PDB entry 2WZR | X-ray diffraction, 3.00 A resolution | chains 1 and 2 of the 4 polymer chains in the assembly

== Chain 1 ==
Molecule: Polyprotein
From: Foot-and-mouth disease virus
UniProt: Q6PMU1 (Q6PMU1_9PICO); residues 1-219 here correspond to UniProt positions 725-943 (UniProt number = residue number + 724)
Amino-acid sequence (219 residues; each row starts with the number of its first residue):
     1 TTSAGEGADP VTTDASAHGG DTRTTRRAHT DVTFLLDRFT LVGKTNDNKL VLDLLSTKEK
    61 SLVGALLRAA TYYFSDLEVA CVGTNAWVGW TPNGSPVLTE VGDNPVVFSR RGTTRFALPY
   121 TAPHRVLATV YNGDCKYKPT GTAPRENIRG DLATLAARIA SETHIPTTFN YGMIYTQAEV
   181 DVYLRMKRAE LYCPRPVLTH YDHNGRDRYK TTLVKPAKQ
Unresolved in the structure: 141-164, 219

== Chain 2 ==
Molecule: Polyprotein
From: Foot-and-mouth disease virus
UniProt: Q6PMU1 (Q6PMU1_9PICO); residues 1-219 here correspond to UniProt positions 285-503 (UniProt number = residue number + 284)
Amino-acid sequence (219 residues; each row starts with the number of its first residue):
     1 DKKTEETTLL EDRIVTTSHG TTTSTTQSSV GVTYGYALTD KFLPGPNTNG LETRVEQAER
    61 FFKHKLFDWT LDQQFGTTYV LELPTDHKGI YGQLVDSHAY IRNGWDVQVS ATATQFNGGC
   121 LLVAMVPELC KLDDREKYQL TLFPHQFLNP RTNTTAHIQV PYLGVDRHDQ GTRHKAWTLV
   181 VMVLAPYTND QTIGSTKAEV YVNIAPTNVY VAGEKPVKQ
Unresolved in the structure: 1-12

== How chain 1 and chain 2 interact ==
Cross-chain cystine bridges: Cys-135(1)/Cys-130(2)
Contacting residue pairs - 58 pairs, chain 1 then chain 2:
  Gly-5(1) / Phe-147(2)
  Glu-6(1) / Val-30(2)
  Glu-6(1) / Gln-146(2)
  Glu-6(1) / Phe-147(2)  hydrogen bond (backbone-backbone)
  Glu-6(1) / Asn-149(2)
  Glu-6(1) / Thr-152(2)  hydrogen bond
  Glu-6(1) / Asn-153(2)
  Gly-7(1) / Val-30(2)
  Gly-7(1) / Thr-33(2)  hydrogen bond (backbone-side chain)
  Gly-7(1) / Gln-146(2)  hydrogen bond (backbone-side chain)
  Ala-8(1) / His-145(2)
  Thr-71(1) / Glu-128(2)
  Tyr-72(1) / Glu-128(2)  hydrogen bond
  Tyr-72(1) / Leu-163(2)  hydrophobic
  Tyr-72(1) / Gly-164(2)
  His-124(1) / Val-165(2)
  His-124(1) / Asp-166(2)  salt bridge
  Arg-125(1) / Gly-164(2)  hydrogen bond (side chain-backbone)
  Arg-125(1) / Val-165(2)
  Arg-125(1) / Asp-166(2)  hydrogen bond (side chain-backbone)
  Arg-125(1) / Arg-167(2)
  Val-126(1) / Val-165(2)
  Leu-127(1) / Val-165(2)
  Ala-128(1) / Val-165(2)
  Val-130(1) / Glu-128(2)
  Tyr-131(1) / Glu-128(2)
  Tyr-131(1) / His-174(2)
  Asn-132(1) / Glu-82(2)  hydrogen bond
  Asn-132(1) / Glu-128(2)  hydrogen bond (backbone-side chain)
  Asn-132(1) / Leu-129(2)
  Asn-132(1) / Arg-173(2)
  Asn-132(1) / His-174(2)
  Asn-132(1) / Lys-175(2)  hydrogen bond (backbone-backbone)
  Asn-132(1) / Thr-178(2)
  Gly-133(1) / Arg-173(2)
  Asp-134(1) / Arg-173(2)  salt bridge
  Cys-135(1) / Cys-130(2)  disulfide
  Lys-136(1) / Glu-82(2)
  Tyr-137(1) / Glu-82(2)
  Tyr-137(1) / Leu-129(2)
  Tyr-137(1) / Cys-130(2)
  Tyr-137(1) / Lys-131(2)
  Tyr-137(1) / Leu-132(2)
  Pro-139(1) / Thr-78(2)
  Phe-169(1) / Val-165(2)  hydrophobic
  Cys-193(1) / Tyr-36(2)
  Pro-194(1) / Phe-143(2)
  Arg-195(1) / Val-126(2)
  Arg-195(1) / Pro-127(2)  hydrogen bond (side chain-backbone)
  Arg-195(1) / Glu-128(2)
  Arg-195(1) / Leu-142(2)
  Pro-196(1) / Gln-139(2)
  Pro-196(1) / Leu-142(2)
  Val-197(1) / Gln-139(2)  hydrogen bond (backbone-side chain)
  Leu-198(1) / Arg-135(2)
  Leu-198(1) / Glu-136(2)
  Leu-198(1) / Gln-139(2)
  Thr-199(1) / Arg-135(2)  hydrogen bond (backbone-side chain)
Other interface residues (no listed pair), chain 2 (35 interface residues in all): Val-80, Tyr-162, Asp-169

== Overview ==
The interface between chain 1 and chain 2 involves 28 residues on one side and 35 on the other; the contacts
include 1 disulfide bond, 13 hydrogen bonds and 2 salt bridges. Polar pairs include His-124(1)/Asp-166(2),
Asp-134(1)/Arg-173(2) and Glu-6(1)/Thr-152(2).
Here chain 1 is Polyprotein and chain 2 is Polyprotein, both from Foot-and-mouth disease virus. Entry 2WZR
(The Structure of Foot and Mouth Disease Virus Serotype SAT1) was determined by X-ray diffraction.
